PDB entry 117E | X-ray diffraction, 2.15 A resolution | chains A and B

# Chain A
Protein: Protein (inorganic pyrophosphatase)
Organism: Saccharomyces cerevisiae
Notes: EC 3.6.1.1
UniProtKB: P00817 (IPYR_YEAST); residue numbers follow UniProt; this construct covers 1-286
Sequence (286 residues; row label = number of the first residue in the row):
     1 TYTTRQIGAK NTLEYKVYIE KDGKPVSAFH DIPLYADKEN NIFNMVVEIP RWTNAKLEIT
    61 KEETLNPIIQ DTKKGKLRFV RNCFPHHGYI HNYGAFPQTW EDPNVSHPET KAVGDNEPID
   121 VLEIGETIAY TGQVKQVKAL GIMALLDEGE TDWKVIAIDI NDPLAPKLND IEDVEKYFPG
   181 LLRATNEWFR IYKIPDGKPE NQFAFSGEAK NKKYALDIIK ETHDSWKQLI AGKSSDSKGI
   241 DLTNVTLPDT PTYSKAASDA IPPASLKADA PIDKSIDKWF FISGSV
Disordered / not traced: 283-286
Sequence notes: engineered mutation Glu117 (Asp in P00817)
Bound ions: Mn2+ site 1: Asp115, Glu117, Asp120, Asp152 (together with phosphate ion); Mn2+ site 2: Glu117, Asp120 (together with phosphate ion); Mn2+ site 3: Asp147, Asp152 (together with phosphate ion)

# Chain B
Protein: Protein (inorganic pyrophosphatase)
Organism: Saccharomyces cerevisiae
Notes: EC 3.6.1.1
UniProtKB: P00817 (IPYR_YEAST); residues 1001-1286 here correspond to UniProt positions 1-286 (UniProt number = residue number - 1000)
Sequence (286 residues; numbered 1001 to 1286; the number before each row is that of its first residue):
  1001 TYTTRQIGAK NTLEYKVYIE KDGKPVSAFH DIPLYADKEN NIFNMVVEIP RWTNAKLEIT
  1061 KEETLNPIIQ DTKKGKLRFV RNCFPHHGYI HNYGAFPQTW EDPNVSHPET KAVGDNEPID
  1121 VLEIGETIAY TGQVKQVKAL GIMALLDEGE TDWKVIAIDI NDPLAPKLND IEDVEKYFPG
  1181 LLRATNEWFR IYKIPDGKPE NQFAFSGEAK NKKYALDIIK ETHDSWKQLI AGKSSDSKGI
  1241 DLTNVTLPDT PTYSKAASDA IPPASLKADA PIDKSIDKWF FISGSV
Disordered / not traced: 1283-1286
Sequence notes: engineered mutation Glu1117 (Asp117 in P00817)
Bound ions: Mn2+ site 1: Asp1115, Glu1117, Asp1152 (together with phosphate ion); Mn2+ site 2: Glu1117, Asp1120 (together with phosphate ion); Mn2+ site 3: Glu1117 (together with phosphate ion); Mn2+ site 4: Asp1147, Asp1152 (together with phosphate ion)

# Interface between chain A and chain B
Residue-residue contacts - 40 pairs, chain A then chain B:
  Arg51(A) - Asp1277(B)  hydrogen bond (side chain-backbone)
  Trp52(A) - Asn1082(B)
  Trp52(A) - His1087(B)
  Trp52(A) - Asp1277(B)
  Trp52(A) - Trp1279(B)  hydrophobic
  Asn82(A) - Trp1052(B)
  Phe84(A) - Pro1179(B)
  Phe84(A) - Gly1180(B)
  Phe84(A) - Leu1181(B)
  Phe84(A) - Ala1184(B)  hydrophobic
  Pro85(A) - Pro1085(B)
  His87(A) - Trp1052(B)
  His87(A) - His1087(B)  hydrogen bond
  Ile90(A) - Trp1279(B)
  Glu126(A) - Asp1277(B)
  Glu126(A) - Lys1278(B)
  Thr127(A) - Lys1274(B)
  Thr127(A) - Asp1277(B)
  Ile128(A) - Lys1274(B)  hydrogen bond (backbone-side chain)
  Ile128(A) - Asp1277(B)  hydrogen bond (backbone-side chain)
  Tyr177(A) - Phe1281(B)
  Phe178(A) - Phe1281(B)  hydrophobic
  Pro179(A) - Phe1084(B)
  Pro179(A) - Phe1281(B)
  Gly180(A) - Phe1084(B)
  Leu181(A) - Phe1084(B)
  Ala184(A) - Phe1084(B)  hydrophobic
  Lys274(A) - Thr1127(B)
  Lys274(A) - Ile1128(B)  hydrogen bond (side chain-backbone)
  Asp277(A) - Arg1051(B)  hydrogen bond (backbone-side chain)
  Asp277(A) - Trp1052(B)
  Asp277(A) - Glu1126(B)
  Asp277(A) - Thr1127(B)
  Asp277(A) - Ile1128(B)  hydrogen bond (side chain-backbone)
  Lys278(A) - Glu1126(B)
  Trp279(A) - Trp1052(B)  hydrophobic
  Trp279(A) - Ile1090(B)
  Phe281(A) - Tyr1177(B)
  Phe281(A) - Phe1178(B)  hydrophobic
  Phe281(A) - Pro1179(B)

# Overview
The chain A/chain B interface involves 21 residues from each chain, with 7 hydrogen bonds. Among the polar
pairs are Arg51(A)-Asp1277(B), His87(A)-His1087(B) and Ile128(A)-Lys1274(B). Asp115(A), Glu117(A), Asp120(A)
and Asp152(A) form the Mn2+ site 1. The Mn2+ site 2 is built by Glu117(A) and Asp120(A).
Both chains are Protein (inorganic pyrophosphatase) (Saccharomyces cerevisiae). Entry 117E (The R78K and D117E
active site variants of saccharomyces cerevisiae soluble inorganic pyrophosphatase: structural studies and
...) was determined by X-ray diffraction together with 8PRK from the same study.
